Entry 6EU2 (electron microscopy, 3.40 A resolution); this record covers chains A and H of the 17 polymer chains in the assembly.

# Chain A
Name: DNA-directed RNA polymerase III subunit RPC1
Source organism: Saccharomyces cerevisiae (strain ATCC 204508 / S288c)
Notes: EC 2.7.7.6
UniProtKB: P04051 (RPC1_YEAST); residue numbers follow UniProt; this construct covers 1-1460
Sequence (1460 residues; each row starts with the number of its first residue):
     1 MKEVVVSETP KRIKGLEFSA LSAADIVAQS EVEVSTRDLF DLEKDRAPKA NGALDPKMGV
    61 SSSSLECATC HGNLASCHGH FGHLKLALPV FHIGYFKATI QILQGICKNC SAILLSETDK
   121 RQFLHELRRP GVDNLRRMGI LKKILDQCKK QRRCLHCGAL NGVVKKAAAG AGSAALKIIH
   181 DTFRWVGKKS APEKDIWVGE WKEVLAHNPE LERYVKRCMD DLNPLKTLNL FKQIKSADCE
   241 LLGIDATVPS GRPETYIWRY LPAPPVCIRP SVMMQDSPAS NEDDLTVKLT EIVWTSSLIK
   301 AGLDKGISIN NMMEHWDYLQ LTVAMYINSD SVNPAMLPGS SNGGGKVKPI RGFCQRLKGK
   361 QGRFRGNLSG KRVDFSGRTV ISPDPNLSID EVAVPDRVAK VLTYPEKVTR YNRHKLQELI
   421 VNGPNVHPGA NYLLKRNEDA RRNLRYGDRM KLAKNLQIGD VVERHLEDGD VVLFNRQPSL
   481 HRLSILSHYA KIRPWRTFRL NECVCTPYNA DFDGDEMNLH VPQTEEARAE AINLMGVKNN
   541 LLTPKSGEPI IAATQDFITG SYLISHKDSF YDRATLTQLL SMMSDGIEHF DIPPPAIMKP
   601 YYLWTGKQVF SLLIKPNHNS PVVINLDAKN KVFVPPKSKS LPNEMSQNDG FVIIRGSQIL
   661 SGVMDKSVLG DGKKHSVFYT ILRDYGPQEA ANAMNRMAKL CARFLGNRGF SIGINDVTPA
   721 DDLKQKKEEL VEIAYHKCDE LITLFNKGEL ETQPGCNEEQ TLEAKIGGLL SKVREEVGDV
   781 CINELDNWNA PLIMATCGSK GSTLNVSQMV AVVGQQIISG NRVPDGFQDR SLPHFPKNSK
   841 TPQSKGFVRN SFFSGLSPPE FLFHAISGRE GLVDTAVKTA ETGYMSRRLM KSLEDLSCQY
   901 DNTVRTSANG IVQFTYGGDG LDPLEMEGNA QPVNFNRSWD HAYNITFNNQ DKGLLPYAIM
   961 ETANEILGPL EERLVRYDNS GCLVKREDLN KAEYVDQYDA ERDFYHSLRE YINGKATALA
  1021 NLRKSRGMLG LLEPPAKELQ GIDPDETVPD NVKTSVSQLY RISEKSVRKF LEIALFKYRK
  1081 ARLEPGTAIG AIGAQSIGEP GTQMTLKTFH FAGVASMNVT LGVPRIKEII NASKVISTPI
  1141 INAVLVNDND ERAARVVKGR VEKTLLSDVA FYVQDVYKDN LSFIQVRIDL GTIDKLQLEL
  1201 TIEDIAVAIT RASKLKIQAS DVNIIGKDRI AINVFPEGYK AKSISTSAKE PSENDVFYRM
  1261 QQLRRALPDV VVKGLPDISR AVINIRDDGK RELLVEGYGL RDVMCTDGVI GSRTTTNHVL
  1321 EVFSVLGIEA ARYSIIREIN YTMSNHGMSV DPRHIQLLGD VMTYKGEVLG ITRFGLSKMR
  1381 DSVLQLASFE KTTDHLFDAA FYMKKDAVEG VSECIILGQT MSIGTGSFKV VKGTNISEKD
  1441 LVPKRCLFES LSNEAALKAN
Not modelled in the structure: 1, 169-174, 330-365, 1237-1251
Ion coordination: Zn2+ site 1 near Cys70 (its only coordinating residue here); Zn2+ site 2: Cys107, Cys154, Cys157; Mg2+: Asp511, Asp513, Asp515
Curated features (UniProtKB/Swiss-Prot):
  - region: Pro858 to Glu870 (Bridging helix)
  - binding site (Zn(2+)): Cys67, Cys70, Cys77, His80, Cys107, Cys110, Cys154
  - binding site (Mg(2+)): Asp511, Asp513, Asp515
  - mutagenesis: Thr506 (T506I: Temperature-sensitive), Asn509 (N509Y: Temperature-sensitive), Asn518 (N518Q: Temperature-sensitive)

# Chain H
Name: DNA-directed RNA polymerases I, II, and III subunit RPABC3
Source organism: Saccharomyces cerevisiae (strain ATCC 204508 / S288c)
UniProtKB: P20436 (RPAB3_YEAST); residue numbers follow UniProt; this construct covers 1-146
Sequence (146 residues; numbered 1 to 146; the number before each row is that of its first residue):
     1 MSNTLFDDIF QVSEVDPGRY NKVCRIEAAS TTQDQCKLTL DINVELFPVA AQDSLTVTIA
    61 SSLNLEDTPA NDSSATRSWR PPQAGDRSLA DDYDYVMYGT AYKFEEVSKD LIAVYYSFGG
   121 LLMRLEGNYR NLNNLKQENA YLLIRR
Not modelled in the structure: 68-73
Curated features (UniProtKB/Swiss-Prot):
  - region: Asp16 to Thr39 (Non-specific ssDNA binding)
  - modified residue: Ser2 (N-acetylserine), Thr68 (Phosphothreonine)

# How chain A and chain H interact
Residue-residue contacts (72):
  His566(A) - Tyr20(H)
  Lys567(A) - Tyr20(H)
  Lys567(A) - Val23(H)
  Lys567(A) - Asp41(H)  salt bridge
  Lys567(A) - Gly120(H)  hydrogen bond (side chain-backbone)
  Asp568(A) - Tyr20(H)
  Asp568(A) - Asn21(H)  hydrogen bond (side chain-backbone)
  Asp568(A) - Lys22(H)  hydrogen bond (backbone-side chain)
  Asp568(A) - Val23(H)
  Phe570(A) - Lys22(H)
  Phe570(A) - Val23(H)  hydrophobic
  Phe570(A) - Asn43(H)
  Asp591(A) - Arg77(H)
  Asp591(A) - Ser78(H)
  Ile592(A) - Ser78(H)
  Ile592(A) - Trp79(H)  hydrogen bond (backbone-backbone)
  Pro593(A) - Trp79(H)
  Pro594(A) - Trp79(H)
  Pro594(A) - Tyr98(H)  hydrophobic
  Pro595(A) - Trp79(H)
  Pro595(A) - Tyr98(H)
  Ala596(A) - Met97(H)
  Ala596(A) - Tyr98(H)  hydrogen bond (backbone-backbone)
  Ala596(A) - Phe118(H)
  Met598(A) - Val96(H)
  Met598(A) - Tyr98(H)  hydrophobic
  Met598(A) - Tyr141(H)  hydrophobic
  Lys599(A) - Ala90(H)
  Lys599(A) - Asp91(H)
  Lys599(A) - Val96(H)
  Pro600(A) - Asp94(H)
  Tyr601(A) - Leu46(H)  hydrophobic
  Tyr602(A) - Trp79(H)  hydrophobic
  Tyr602(A) - Pro81(H)  hydrophobic
  Tyr602(A) - Pro82(H)
  Leu603(A) - Leu46(H)  hydrophobic
  Trp604(A) - Trp79(H)  hydrophobic
  Thr605(A) - Gly119(H)  hydrogen bond (side chain-backbone)
  Lys607(A) - Gly119(H)
  Lys607(A) - Gly120(H)
  His618(A) - Arg77(H)  hydrogen bond
  Leu641(A) - Glu105(H)
  Pro642(A) - Glu105(H)
  Pro642(A) - Tyr115(H)
  Glu644(A) - Tyr102(H)  hydrogen bond
  Glu644(A) - Leu122(H)
  Met645(A) - Leu122(H)  hydrophobic
  Ser646(A) - Arg25(H)
  Asp649(A) - Tyr20(H)  hydrogen bond
  Gln658(A) - Thr100(H)
  Leu660(A) - Thr100(H)
  Leu660(A) - Ser117(H)  hydrogen bond (backbone-side chain)
  Leu660(A) - Gly120(H)
  Ser661(A) - Leu122(H)
  Asn783(A) - Arg19(H)  hydrogen bond (backbone-side chain)
  Leu785(A) - Arg19(H)  hydrogen bond (backbone-side chain)
  Asn787(A) - Arg19(H)
  Trp788(A) - Asn21(H)  hydrogen bond
  Tyr943(A) - Lys136(H)
  Phe947(A) - Lys136(H)
  Asn949(A) - Gln137(H)
  Leu1022(A) - Glu106(H)
  Arg1026(A) - Lys109(H)
  Arg1026(A) - Asp110(H)
  Asn1051(A) - Asn131(H)  hydrogen bond (backbone-side chain)
  Ser1055(A) - Asn131(H)
  Gln1058(A) - Phe104(H)
  Gln1058(A) - Asn131(H)
  Gln1058(A) - Asn134(H)  hydrogen bond (side chain-backbone)
  Leu1059(A) - Phe104(H)
  Leu1059(A) - Glu106(H)
  Leu1059(A) - Ile112(H)  hydrophobic
Other interface residues (no listed pair), chain A (47 interface residues in all): Phe590, Ile597, Gln608, Gln647, Ile782
Other interface residues (no listed pair), chain H (44 interface residues in all): Asp16, Tyr95, Leu121, Arg124, Leu135

# Summary
47 residues of chain A and 44 residues of chain H are in contact; the contacts include 15 hydrogen bonds and 1
salt bridge. Among the polar pairs are Lys567(A)-Asp41(H), Lys567(A)-Gly120(H) and Asp568(A)-Asn21(H).
Here chain A is DNA-directed RNA polymerase III subunit RPC1 and chain H is DNA-directed RNA polymerases I,
II, and III subunit RPABC3, both from Saccharomyces cerevisiae (strain ATCC 204508 / S288c). Entry 6EU2 (Apo
RNA Polymerase III - open conformation (oPOL3)) was determined by electron microscopy together with 6EU0, 6EU1
and 6EU3 from the same study.
